Entry 7L8X (electron microscopy, 3.00 A resolution); this record covers chains A and C of the 8 polymer chains in the assembly.

# Chain A (and C)
Protein: BG505 SOSIP.v5.2 N241/N289 - gp120
From: Human immunodeficiency virus 1
Notes: chain C of this document is another copy of the same molecule, construct and numbering; everything in this record applies to it too
Chain sequence (503 residues; numbered -1 to 503 plus 11 insertion-coded residues; 13 numbers in that range are skipped by the numbering (no residue carries them; nothing is unmodelled there); the number before each row is that of its first residue; a row labelled like 185A-185J holds insertion residues (185A, then the next letters in order); numbers below 1 keep their minus sign (Met-1 is residue -1)):
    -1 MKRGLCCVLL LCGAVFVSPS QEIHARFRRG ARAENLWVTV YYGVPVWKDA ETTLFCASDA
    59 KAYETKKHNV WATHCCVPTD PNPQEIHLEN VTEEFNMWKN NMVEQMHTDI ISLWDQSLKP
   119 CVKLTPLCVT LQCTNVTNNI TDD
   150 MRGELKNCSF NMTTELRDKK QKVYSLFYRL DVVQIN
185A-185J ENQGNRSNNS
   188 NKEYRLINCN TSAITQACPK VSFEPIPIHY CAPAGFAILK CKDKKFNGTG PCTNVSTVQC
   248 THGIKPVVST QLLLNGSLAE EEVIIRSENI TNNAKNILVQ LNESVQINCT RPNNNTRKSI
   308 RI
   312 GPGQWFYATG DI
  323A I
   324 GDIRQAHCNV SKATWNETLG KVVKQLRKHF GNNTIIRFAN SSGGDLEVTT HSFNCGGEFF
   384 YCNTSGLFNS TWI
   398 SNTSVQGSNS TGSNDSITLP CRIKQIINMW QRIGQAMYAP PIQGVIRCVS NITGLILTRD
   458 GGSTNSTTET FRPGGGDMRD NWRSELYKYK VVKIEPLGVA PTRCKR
Unresolved in the structure: -1 to 32, 185A-185J, 398-412 (chain C: -1 to 32, 61-65, 185A-185J, 398-412)
Cystine bridges: Cys54-Cys73, Cys119-Cys205, Cys126-Cys196, Cys131-Cys157, Cys218-Cys247, Cys228-Cys239, Cys296-Cys331, Cys378-Cys445, Cys385-Cys418
Glycans and other covalent adducts: N-acetylglucosamine (NAG) linked to Asn88, Asn133, Asn156, Asn160, Asn197, Asn234, Asn241, Asn262, Asn276, Asn289, Asn295, Asn301, Asn332, Asn339, Asn355, Asn363, Asn386, Asn392, Asn448

# Chain A / chain C interface
Contacting residue pairs (20):
  Cys126(A) - Glu164(C)  hydrogen bond (side chain-backbone)
  Cys126(A) - Leu165(C)
  Cys126(A) - Arg166(C)  hydrogen bond (backbone-backbone)
  Val127(A) - Arg166(C)
  Val127(A) - Asp167(C)
  Thr128(A) - Leu165(C)
  Thr128(A) - Asp167(C)  hydrogen bond (backbone-side chain)
  Thr128(A) - Lys168(C)
  Thr162(A) - Arg166(C)
  Cys196(A) - Glu164(C)
  Cys196(A) - Leu165(C)  hydrophobic
  Cys196(A) - Gly312(C)
  Cys196(A) - Pro313(C)
  Cys196(A) - Gly314(C)
  Asn197(A) - Arg308(C)
  Asn197(A) - Gly314(C)
  Thr198(A) - Pro313(C)
  Thr198(A) - Gly314(C)
  Ser199(A) - Pro313(C)
  Ala200(A) - Pro313(C)
Also at the interface, not in a pair above, chain A (13 interface residues in all): Thr123, Pro124, Asn160, Arg192

# In short
13 residues of chain A face 9 of chain C across their interface, with 3 hydrogen bonds. Polar pairs include
Cys126(A)-Glu164(C), Thr128(A)-Asp167(C) and Cys126(A)-Arg166(C). Covalently linked N-acetylglucosamine: at
Asn88(A), Asn133(A), Asn156(A), Asn160(A), Asn197(A) and Asn234(A) and 13 more.
Chain A and chain C are both BG505 SOSIP.v5.2 N241/N289 - gp120 (Human immunodeficiency virus 1); the
structure, BG505 SOSIP.v5.2 N241/N289 in complex with the polyclonal Fab pAbC-4 from animal Rh.33311 (Wk26
time point), was determined by electron microscopy, deposited together with 7L7T, 7L7U, 7L85, 7L86, 7L87, 7L88
and 15 further entries.
